6I5M - chain A; structure by X-ray diffraction, 2.40 A resolution.

Chain A:
Name: Translation initiation factor 2 subunit gamma
Source organism: Sulfolobus solfataricus
UniProtKB: Q980A5 (IF2G_SULSO); numbering as in UniProt (aligned over 1-415)
Amino-acid sequence (415 residues; numbered 1 to 415; the number before each row is that of its first residue):
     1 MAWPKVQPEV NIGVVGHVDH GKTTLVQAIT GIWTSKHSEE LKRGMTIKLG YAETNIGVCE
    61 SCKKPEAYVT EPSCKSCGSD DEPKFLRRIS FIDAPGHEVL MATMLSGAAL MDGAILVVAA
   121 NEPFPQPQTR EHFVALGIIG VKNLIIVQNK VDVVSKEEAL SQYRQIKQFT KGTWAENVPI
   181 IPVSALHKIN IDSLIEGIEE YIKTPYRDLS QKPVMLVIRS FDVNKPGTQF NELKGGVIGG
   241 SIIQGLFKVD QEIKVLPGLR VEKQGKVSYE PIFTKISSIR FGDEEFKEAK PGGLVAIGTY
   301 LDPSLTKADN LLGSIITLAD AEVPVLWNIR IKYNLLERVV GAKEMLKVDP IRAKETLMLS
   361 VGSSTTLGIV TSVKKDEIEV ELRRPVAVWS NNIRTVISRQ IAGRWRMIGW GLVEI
Unresolved in the structure: 1
Swiss-Prot annotation at these positions:
  - region: Gly16 to Thr23 (G1), Gly44 to Lys48 (G2), Asp93 to Gly96 (G3), Asn149 to Asp152 (G4), Ser184 to Leu186 (G5)
  - binding site (GTP): Asp19 to Thr24, Asn149 to Asp152, Ser184 to Leu186
  - binding site (Mg(2+)): Asp19, Thr23, Gly44, Thr46
  - binding site (Zn(2+)): Cys59, Cys62, Cys74, Cys77
Disulfide bonds: Cys59-Cys74, Cys62-Cys77
Metal / ion sites: Mg2+: Thr23 (together with GDP); Na+: Val151, Val154 (together with GDP)
Small-molecule neighbours: GDP (guanosine-5'-diphosphate): His17, Val18, Asp19, His20, Gly21, Lys22, Thr23, Thr24, Trp33, Glu40, Asn149, Lys150, Asp152, Val153, Ser184, Ala185, Leu186, His187

Overview:
Ligands of chain A: GDP. Val151 and Val154 coordinate Na+. From UniProt: 13 GTP-binding residues, 4
Mg2+-binding residues and 4 Zn2+-binding residues.
Chain A is Translation initiation factor 2 subunit gamma (Sulfolobus solfataricus); the structure, Gamma
subunit of the translation initiation factor 2 from Sulfolobus solfataricus in complex with GDP and ..., was
determined by X-ray diffraction, deposited together with 6H6K.
